PDB entry 4UCN | X-ray diffraction, 1.80 A resolution | chain A

Chain A:
Name: Glycylpeptide N-tetradecanoyltransferase
From: Leishmania major
Notes: EC 2.3.1.97
UniProt: Q4Q5S8 (Q4Q5S8_LEIMA); residue numbers follow UniProt; this construct covers 5-421
Sequence (438 residues; row label = number of the first residue in the row; numbers below 1 keep their minus sign (Met-16 is residue -16)):
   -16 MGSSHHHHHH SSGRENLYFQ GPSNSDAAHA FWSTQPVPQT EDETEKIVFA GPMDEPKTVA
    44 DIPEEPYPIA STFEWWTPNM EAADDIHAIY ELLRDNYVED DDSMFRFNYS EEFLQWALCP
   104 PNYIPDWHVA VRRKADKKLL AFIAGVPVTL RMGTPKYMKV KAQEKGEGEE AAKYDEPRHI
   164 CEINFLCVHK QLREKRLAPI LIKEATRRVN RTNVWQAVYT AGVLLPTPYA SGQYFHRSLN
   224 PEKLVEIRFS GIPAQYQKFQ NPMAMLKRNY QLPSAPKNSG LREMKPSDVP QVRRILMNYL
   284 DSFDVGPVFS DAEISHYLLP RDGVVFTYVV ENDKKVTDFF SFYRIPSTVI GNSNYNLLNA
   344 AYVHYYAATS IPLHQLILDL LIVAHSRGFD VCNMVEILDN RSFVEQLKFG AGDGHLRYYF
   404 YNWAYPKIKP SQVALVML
Disordered / not traced: -16 to 10
Sequence notes: expression tag (-16 to 4)
Ligand contacts:
  - 2-piperazin-1-yl-aniline (JRB): Phe90, Tyr92, Thr203, Tyr217, Tyr326, Ile328, Tyr345, Asn376, Met377, Val378, Leu399, Met420, Leu421
  - tetradecanoyl-coa (MYA): Ala11, His12, Ala13, Phe14, Trp15, Asn79, Tyr80, Val81, Ile166, Asn167, Phe168, Leu169, Cys170, Val171, Leu175, Arg176, Glu177, Lys178, Arg179, Leu180, Ala181, Pro182, Ile185, Thr189, Val192, Asn193, Val197, Trp198, Gln199, Ala200, Tyr202, Thr203, Ala204, Val206, Leu208, Tyr404
What the authors report for this chain:
  - binding site for 2-piperazin-1-yl-aniline: Tyr217, Tyr326, Tyr345, Val346, Val378
  - conformationally variable residues (side-chain flip): Tyr217

In short:
Bound to chain A: 2-piperazin-1-yl-aniline and tetradecanoyl-coa. From the paper: a binding site for
2-piperazin-1-yl-aniline at Tyr217, Tyr326 and Tyr345 among others; conformational variability at Tyr217.
Chain A is Glycylpeptide N-tetradecanoyltransferase (Leishmania major); the structure, Crystal structure of
leishmania major N-myristoyltransferase (nmt) with bound myristoyl-CoA and a fragment, was determined by X-ray
diffraction (same publication as 4UCM and 4UCP).
